PDB entry 5NP0 | electron microscopy, 5.70 A resolution (low resolution: residue-level contacts below are approximate; hydrogen-bond / salt-bridge calls are withheld) | chains A and B

[Chain A (and B)]
Name: Serine-protein kinase ATM
Source organism: Homo sapiens
Notes: EC 2.7.11.1; chain B of this document is another copy of the same molecule, construct and numbering; everything in this record applies to it too
Reference sequence: Q13315 (ATM_HUMAN); numbering as in UniProt (aligned over 1-3056)
Amino-acid sequence (3066 residues; row label = number of the first residue in the row; numbers below 1 keep their minus sign (Met-9 is residue -9)):
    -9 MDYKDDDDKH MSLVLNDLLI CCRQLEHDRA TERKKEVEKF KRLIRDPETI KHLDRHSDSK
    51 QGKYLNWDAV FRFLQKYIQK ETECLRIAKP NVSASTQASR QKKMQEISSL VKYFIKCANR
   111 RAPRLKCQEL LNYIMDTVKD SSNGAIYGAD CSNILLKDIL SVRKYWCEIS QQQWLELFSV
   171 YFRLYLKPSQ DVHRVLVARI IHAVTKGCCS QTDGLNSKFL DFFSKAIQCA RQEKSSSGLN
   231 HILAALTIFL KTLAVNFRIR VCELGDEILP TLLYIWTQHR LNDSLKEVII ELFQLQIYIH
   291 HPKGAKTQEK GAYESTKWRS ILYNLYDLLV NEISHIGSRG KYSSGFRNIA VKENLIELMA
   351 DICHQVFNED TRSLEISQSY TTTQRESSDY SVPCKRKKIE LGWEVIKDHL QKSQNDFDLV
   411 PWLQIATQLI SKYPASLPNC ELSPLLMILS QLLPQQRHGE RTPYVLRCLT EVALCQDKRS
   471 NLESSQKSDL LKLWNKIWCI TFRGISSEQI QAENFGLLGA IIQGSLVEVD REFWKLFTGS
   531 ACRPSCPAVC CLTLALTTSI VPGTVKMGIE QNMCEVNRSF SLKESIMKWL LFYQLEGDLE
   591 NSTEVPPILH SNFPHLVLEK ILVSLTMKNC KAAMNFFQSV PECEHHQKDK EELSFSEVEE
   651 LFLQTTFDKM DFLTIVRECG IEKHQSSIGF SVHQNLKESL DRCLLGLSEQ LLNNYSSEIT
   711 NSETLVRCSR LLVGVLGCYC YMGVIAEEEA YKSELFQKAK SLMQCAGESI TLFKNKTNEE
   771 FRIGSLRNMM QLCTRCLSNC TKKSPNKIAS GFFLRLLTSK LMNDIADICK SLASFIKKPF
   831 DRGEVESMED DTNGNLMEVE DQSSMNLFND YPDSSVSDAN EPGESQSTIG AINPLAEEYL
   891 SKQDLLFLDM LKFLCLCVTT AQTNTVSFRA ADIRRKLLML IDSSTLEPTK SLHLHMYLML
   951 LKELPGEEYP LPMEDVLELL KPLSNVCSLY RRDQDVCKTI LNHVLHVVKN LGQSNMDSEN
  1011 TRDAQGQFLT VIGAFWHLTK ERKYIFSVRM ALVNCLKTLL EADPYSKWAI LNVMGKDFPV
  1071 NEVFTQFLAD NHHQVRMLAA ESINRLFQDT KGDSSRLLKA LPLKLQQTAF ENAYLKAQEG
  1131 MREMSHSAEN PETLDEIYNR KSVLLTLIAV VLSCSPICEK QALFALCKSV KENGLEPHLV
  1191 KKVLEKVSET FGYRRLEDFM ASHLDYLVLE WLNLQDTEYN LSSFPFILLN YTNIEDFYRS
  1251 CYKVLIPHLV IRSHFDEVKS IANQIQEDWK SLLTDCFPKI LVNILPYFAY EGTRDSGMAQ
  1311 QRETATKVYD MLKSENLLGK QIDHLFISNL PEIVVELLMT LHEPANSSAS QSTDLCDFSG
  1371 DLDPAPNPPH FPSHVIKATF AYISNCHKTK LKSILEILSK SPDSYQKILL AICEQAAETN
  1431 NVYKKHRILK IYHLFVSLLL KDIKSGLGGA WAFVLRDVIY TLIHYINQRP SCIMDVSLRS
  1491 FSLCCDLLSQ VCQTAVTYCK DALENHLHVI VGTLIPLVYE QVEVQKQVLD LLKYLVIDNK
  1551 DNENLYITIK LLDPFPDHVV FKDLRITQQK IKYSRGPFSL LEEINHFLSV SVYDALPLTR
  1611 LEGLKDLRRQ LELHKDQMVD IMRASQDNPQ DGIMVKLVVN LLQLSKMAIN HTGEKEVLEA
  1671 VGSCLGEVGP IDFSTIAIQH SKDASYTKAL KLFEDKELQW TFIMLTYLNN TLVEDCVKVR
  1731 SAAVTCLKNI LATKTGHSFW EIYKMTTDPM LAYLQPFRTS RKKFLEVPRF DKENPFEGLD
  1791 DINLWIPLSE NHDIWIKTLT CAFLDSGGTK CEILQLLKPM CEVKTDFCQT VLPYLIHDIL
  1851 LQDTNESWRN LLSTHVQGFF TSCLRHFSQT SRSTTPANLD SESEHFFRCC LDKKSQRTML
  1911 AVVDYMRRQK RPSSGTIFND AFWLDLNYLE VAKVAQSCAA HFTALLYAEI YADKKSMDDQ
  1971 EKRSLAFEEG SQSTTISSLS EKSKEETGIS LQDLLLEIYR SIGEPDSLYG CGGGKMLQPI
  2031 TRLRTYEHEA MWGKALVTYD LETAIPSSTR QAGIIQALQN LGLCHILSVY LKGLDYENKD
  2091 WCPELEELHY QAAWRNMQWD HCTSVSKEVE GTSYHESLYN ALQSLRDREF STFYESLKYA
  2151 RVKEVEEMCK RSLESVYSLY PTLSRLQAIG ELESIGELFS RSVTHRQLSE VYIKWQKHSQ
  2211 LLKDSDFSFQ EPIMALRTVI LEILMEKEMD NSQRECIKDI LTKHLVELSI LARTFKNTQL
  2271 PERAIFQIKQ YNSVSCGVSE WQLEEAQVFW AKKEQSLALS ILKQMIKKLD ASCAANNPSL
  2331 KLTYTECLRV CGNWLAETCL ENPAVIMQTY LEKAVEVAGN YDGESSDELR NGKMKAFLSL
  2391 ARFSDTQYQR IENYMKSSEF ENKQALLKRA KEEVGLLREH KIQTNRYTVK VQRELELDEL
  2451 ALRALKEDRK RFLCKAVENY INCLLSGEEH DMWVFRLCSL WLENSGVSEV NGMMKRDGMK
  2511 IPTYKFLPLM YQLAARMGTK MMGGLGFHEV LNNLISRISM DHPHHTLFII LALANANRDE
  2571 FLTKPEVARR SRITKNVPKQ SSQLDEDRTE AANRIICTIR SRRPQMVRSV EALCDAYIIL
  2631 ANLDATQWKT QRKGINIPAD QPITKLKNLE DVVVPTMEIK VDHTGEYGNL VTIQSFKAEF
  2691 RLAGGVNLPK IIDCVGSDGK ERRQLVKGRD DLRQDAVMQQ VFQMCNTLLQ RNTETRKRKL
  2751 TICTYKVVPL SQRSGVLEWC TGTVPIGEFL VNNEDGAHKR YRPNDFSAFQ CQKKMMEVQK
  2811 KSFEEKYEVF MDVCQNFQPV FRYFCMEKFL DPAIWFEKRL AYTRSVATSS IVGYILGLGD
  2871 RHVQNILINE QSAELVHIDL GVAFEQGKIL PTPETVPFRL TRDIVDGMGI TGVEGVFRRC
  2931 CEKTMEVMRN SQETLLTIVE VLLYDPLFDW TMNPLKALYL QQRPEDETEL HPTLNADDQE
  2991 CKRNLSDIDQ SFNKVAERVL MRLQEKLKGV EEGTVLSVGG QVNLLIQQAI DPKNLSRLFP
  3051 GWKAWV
Not modelled in the structure: -9 to 2, 46-57, 80-91, 131-141, 289-304, 326-337, 359-410, 423-431, 468-475, 534-536, 550-554, 572-575, 592-602, 665-679, 762-822, 862-874, 891-919, 934-942, 983-986, 1026-1032, 1092-1103, 1178-1189, 1203-1209, 1223-1235, 1272-1275, 1318-1340, 1360-1364, 1377, 1390, 1401-1409, 1502-1511, 1587-1590, 1771-1796, 1977-1994, 2117-2122, 2138-2140, 2192-2193, 2325-2327, 2371-2375, 2423-2435, 2529-2532, 2572-2594, 2635-2641, 2807-2812, 2982-2997
Differences from the reference sequence: initiating methionine (-9); expression tag (-8 to 0)
Reported in the primary citation:
  - disease-associated variants - R2486P, R2849P: decreased stability (citing earlier work)
  - post-translational modification sites: Ser1981, Cys2991, Ser2996, Lys3016 (citing earlier work)
  - mutagenesis - S1981A: unchanged catalytic activity (citing earlier work)

[Chain A / chain B interface]
Pairs across the interface - 16 pairs, chain A then chain B:
  Asp2050(A) with Leu2073(B)
  Thr2053(A) with His2075(B)
  Leu2073(A) with Asp2050(B)
  His2075(A) with Thr2053(B)
  Val2079(A) with Gly2083(B)
  Lys2082(A) with Lys2082(B); Gly2083(B)
  Gly2083(A) with Val2079(B); Lys2082(B); Gly2083(B)
  Leu2350(A) with Asn3033(B); Gln3037(B)
  Val2439(A) with His2981(B)
  His2981(A) with Val2439(B)
  Asn3033(A) with Leu2350(B)
  Gln3037(A) with Leu2350(B)
Interface residues without a listed pair, chain A (13 interface residues in all): Asp2085
Interface residues without a listed pair, chain B (14 interface residues in all): Asp2085, Lys2440

[Overview]
13 residues of chain A and 14 residues of chain B are in contact. From the paper: R2486P and R2849P of chain A
reduce stability; modification sites Ser1981(A), Cys2991(A) and Ser2996(A) among others.
Both chains are Serine-protein kinase ATM (Homo sapiens). Entry 5NP0 (Closed dimer of human ATM (Ataxia
telangiectasia mutated)) was determined by electron microscopy (same publication as 5NP1).
